7A8X - chains A and B of the 3 polymer chains in the assembly; structure by X-ray diffraction, 2.30 A resolution.

== Chain A (and B) ==
Protein: NBS-LRR class disease resistance protein
Source organism: Oryza sativa subsp. japonica
Notes: chain B of this document is another copy of the same molecule, construct and numbering; everything in this record applies to it too
UniProtKB: D5L9G5 (D5L9G5_ORYSJ); residue numbers follow UniProt; this construct covers 186-263
Amino-acid sequence (78 residues; each row starts with the number of its first residue):
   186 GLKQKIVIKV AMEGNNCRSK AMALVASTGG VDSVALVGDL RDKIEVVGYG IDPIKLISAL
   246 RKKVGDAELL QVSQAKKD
Disordered / not traced: 186-187, 260-263 (chain B: 198-200, 263)

== Chain A / chain B interface ==
Pairs across the interface (25; chain A residue first):
  Ser204(A) - Ser212(B)  hydrogen bond (side chain-backbone)
  Met207(A) - Ala211(B)
  Met207(A) - Asp217(B)
  Ala208(A) - Ala208(B)
  Ala208(A) - Ser212(B)
  Ala211(A) - Met207(B)
  Ala211(A) - Ala208(B)
  Ala211(A) - Ala211(B)  hydrophobic
  Ser212(A) - Ser204(B)  hydrogen bond (backbone-side chain)
  Ser212(A) - Ala208(B)
  Val216(A) - Leu221(B)
  Asp217(A) - Met207(B)
  Asp217(A) - Ala220(B)
  Asp217(A) - Leu221(B)  hydrogen bond (backbone-backbone)
  Asp217(A) - Arg226(B)  salt bridge
  Ser218(A) - Val219(B)
  Ser218(A) - Ala220(B)
  Val219(A) - Ser218(B)
  Val219(A) - Val219(B)  hydrogen bond (backbone-backbone)
  Ala220(A) - Asp217(B)
  Ala220(A) - Ser218(B)
  Leu221(A) - Val216(B)
  Leu221(A) - Asp217(B)  hydrogen bond (backbone-backbone)
  Arg226(A) - Asp217(B)
  Tyr234(A) - Arg226(B)
Interface residues without a listed pair, chain A (14 interface residues in all): Thr213

== In short ==
The interface between chain A and chain B involves 14 residues on one side and 12 on the other, with 5
hydrogen bonds and 1 salt bridge. Among the polar pairs are Asp217(A)-Arg226(B), Ser204(A)-Ser212(B) and
Asp217(A)-Leu221(B).
Chain A and chain B are both NBS-LRR class disease resistance protein (Oryza sativa subsp. japonica); the
structure, Complex of rice blast (Magnaporthe oryzae) effector protein AVR-PikC with the HMA domain of Pikh-1
from ..., was determined by X-ray diffraction together with 7A8W from the same study.
